6XP1 - chains C and D of the 5 polymer chains in the assembly; structure by X-ray diffraction, 1.75 A resolution.

== Chain C (and D) ==
Molecule: Pyrroline-5-carboxylate reductase 1, mitochondrial
From: Homo sapiens
Notes: EC 1.5.1.2; chain D of this document is another copy of the same molecule, construct and numbering; everything in this record applies to it too
UniProtKB: P32322 (P5CR1_HUMAN); residue numbers follow UniProt; this construct covers 1-300
Sequence (322 residues; row label = number of the first residue in the row; numbers below 1 keep their minus sign (Met-21 is residue -21)):
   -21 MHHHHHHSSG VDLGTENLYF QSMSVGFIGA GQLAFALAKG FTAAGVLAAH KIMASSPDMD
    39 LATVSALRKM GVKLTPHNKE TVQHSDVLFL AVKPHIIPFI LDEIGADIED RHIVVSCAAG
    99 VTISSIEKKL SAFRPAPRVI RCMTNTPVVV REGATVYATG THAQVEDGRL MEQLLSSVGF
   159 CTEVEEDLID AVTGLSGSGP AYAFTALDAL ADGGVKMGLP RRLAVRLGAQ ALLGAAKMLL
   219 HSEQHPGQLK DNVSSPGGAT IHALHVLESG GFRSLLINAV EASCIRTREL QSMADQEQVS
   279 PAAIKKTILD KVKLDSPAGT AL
Not modelled in the structure: -21 to 0, 275-300 (chain D: -21 to -6, 276-300)
Construct notes: initiating methionine (-21); expression tag (-20 to 0)
UniProt features mapped onto this chain:
  - binding site (NADP(+)): Ile6 to Leu11, Ser34, Asn56, Ala69 to Pro72, Cys95 to Ala97
  - binding site (NADPH): Ala8, Gln10, Leu11, Ser34, Asp36, Asn56, Val70, Lys71, Ala97, Asn230
  - binding site (L-proline): Glu164, Ala237, Thr238
  - modified residue: Ser2 (N-acetylserine), Ser278 (Phosphoserine)
  - natural variant: Arg119 (R119G: In ARCL2B; R119H: In ARCL2B), Ala179 (A179T: In ARCL2B), Gly206 (G206R: In ARCL2B; G206W: In ARCL2B), Gly248 (G248E: In ARCL3B), Arg251 (R251H: In ARCL3B), Ala257 (A257T: In ARCL3B), Arg266 (R266Q: In ARCL2B)
  - mutagenesis: Glu221 (E221A: Reduced enzyme activity), Thr238 (T238A: Decreased pyrroline-5-carboxylate reductase activity)
What the authors report for this chain:
  - binding site for (2S)-1,3-thiazolidine-2-carboxylic acid: Val231, Ser233, Thr238

== Chain C / chain D interface ==
Pairs across the interface - 181 pairs, chain C then chain D:
  Gln10(C) - Asn230(D)
  Thr124(C) - Met216(D)  hydrogen bond
  Thr124(C) - Val231(D)
  Pro125(C) - Gly212(D)
  Pro125(C) - Ala213(D)
  Pro125(C) - Met216(D)
  Val127(C) - Met216(D)  hydrophobic
  Val128(C) - Lys215(D)  hydrogen bond (backbone-side chain)
  Glu130(C) - Gln208(D)  hydrogen bond
  Glu130(C) - Leu211(D)
  Glu130(C) - Gly212(D)
  Glu130(C) - Lys215(D)
  Gly131(C) - Gln208(D)
  Ala132(C) - Gln208(D)
  Phe158(C) - Arg204(D)
  Phe158(C) - Leu205(D)  hydrophobic
  Phe158(C) - Gln208(D)
  Leu166(C) - Gly196(D)
  Leu166(C) - Leu197(D)  hydrophobic
  Ala169(C) - Met195(D)
  Ala169(C) - Leu197(D)  hydrophobic
  Val170(C) - Leu197(D)  hydrophobic
  Val170(C) - Leu205(D)  hydrophobic
  Leu173(C) - Leu188(D)
  Leu173(C) - Leu197(D)  hydrophobic
  Leu173(C) - Ala202(D)
  Leu173(C) - Gly206(D)
  Ser174(C) - Leu205(D)
  Ser174(C) - Ala209(D)
  Ser176(C) - Thr238(D)  hydrogen bond
  Pro178(C) - Ala213(D)  hydrophobic
  Ala179(C) - Val231(D)  hydrophobic
  Ala179(C) - Thr238(D)
  Ala179(C) - Leu242(D)
  Tyr180(C) - Leu188(D)  hydrophobic
  Tyr180(C) - Ala241(D)
  Tyr180(C) - Leu245(D)  hydrophobic
  Ala181(C) - Leu210(D)  hydrophobic
  Ala181(C) - Ala213(D)  hydrophobic
  Phe182(C) - Ala213(D)
  Phe182(C) - Met216(D)  hydrophobic
  Phe182(C) - Pro224(D)
  Phe182(C) - Leu227(D)  hydrophobic
  Phe182(C) - Lys228(D)
  Thr183(C) - Leu242(D)
  Thr183(C) - Phe250(D)
  Thr183(C) - Arg251(D)
  Ala184(C) - Phe250(D)
  Ala184(C) - Leu254(D)  hydrophobic
  Leu185(C) - Leu217(D)  hydrophobic
  Asp186(C) - His223(D)  salt bridge
  Asp186(C) - Arg251(D)  salt bridge
  Ala187(C) - Arg251(D)
  Ala187(C) - Ile255(D)
  Leu188(C) - Leu173(D)
  Leu188(C) - Tyr180(D)  hydrophobic
  Leu188(C) - Leu254(D)  hydrophobic
  Leu188(C) - Val258(D)  hydrophobic
  Asp190(C) - Ile255(D)
  Gly191(C) - Ile255(D)
  Gly191(C) - Val258(D)
  Gly192(C) - Val258(D)
  Lys194(C) - Glu259(D)  salt bridge
  Met195(C) - Ala169(D)
  Met195(C) - Glu259(D)
  Met195(C) - Cys262(D)  hydrophobic
  Met195(C) - Arg266(D)
  Gly196(C) - Leu166(D)
  Leu197(C) - Leu166(D)
  Leu197(C) - Ala169(D)  hydrophobic
  Leu197(C) - Val170(D)  hydrophobic
  Leu197(C) - Leu173(D)  hydrophobic
  Arg199(C) - His223(D)
  Arg199(C) - Pro224(D)
  Leu201(C) - Val162(D)  hydrophobic
  Ala202(C) - Leu173(D)
  Arg204(C) - Phe158(D)
  Arg204(C) - Leu218(D)
  Leu205(C) - Phe158(D)  hydrophobic
  Leu205(C) - Val170(D)  hydrophobic
  Leu205(C) - Ser174(D)
  Ala207(C) - Ala214(D)
  Ala207(C) - Leu218(D)  hydrophobic
  Gln208(C) - Glu130(D)  hydrogen bond (side chain-backbone)
  Gln208(C) - Gly131(D)  hydrogen bond (side chain-backbone)
  Gln208(C) - Ala132(D)
  Gln208(C) - Phe158(D)
  Gln208(C) - Leu218(D)
  Leu210(C) - Ala181(D)  hydrophobic
  Leu210(C) - Leu210(D)  hydrophobic
  Leu211(C) - Glu130(D)
  Leu211(C) - Leu211(D)
  Leu211(C) - Ala214(D)
  Leu211(C) - Lys215(D)
  Leu211(C) - Leu218(D)  hydrophobic
  Gly212(C) - Pro125(D)
  Gly212(C) - Glu130(D)
  Ala213(C) - Pro125(D)
  Ala213(C) - Pro178(D)  hydrophobic
  Ala213(C) - Ala181(D)  hydrophobic
  Ala213(C) - Phe182(D)
  Ala214(C) - Ala207(D)
  Ala214(C) - Leu211(D)
  Lys215(C) - Val128(D)  hydrogen bond (side chain-backbone)
  Lys215(C) - Glu130(D)
  Lys215(C) - Leu211(D)
  Met216(C) - Thr124(D)
  Met216(C) - Pro125(D)
  Met216(C) - Val127(D)  hydrophobic
  Met216(C) - Val128(D)  hydrophobic
  Leu217(C) - Leu185(D)  hydrophobic
  Leu218(C) - Arg204(D)
  Leu218(C) - Ala207(D)  hydrophobic
  Leu218(C) - Gln208(D)
  Leu218(C) - Leu211(D)  hydrophobic
  His223(C) - Asp186(D)  salt bridge
  His223(C) - Arg199(D)
  Pro224(C) - Phe182(D)
  Pro224(C) - Arg199(D)
  Leu227(C) - Phe182(D)  hydrophobic
  Lys228(C) - Phe182(D)
  Lys228(C) - Thr183(D)
  Asn230(C) - Gln10(D)
  Val231(C) - Ala179(D)  hydrophobic
  Val231(C) - Phe182(D)  hydrophobic
  Gly235(C) - Arg264(D)  hydrogen bond (backbone-side chain)
  Gly236(C) - Arg264(D)
  Ala237(C) - Ser261(D)
  Ala237(C) - Arg264(D)
  Ala237(C) - Thr265(D)
  Thr238(C) - Ser176(D)  hydrogen bond
  Thr238(C) - Ala179(D)
  His240(C) - Arg264(D)
  Ala241(C) - Tyr180(D)
  Ala241(C) - Ala257(D)
  Ala241(C) - Ser261(D)
  Leu242(C) - Ala179(D)
  Leu242(C) - Thr183(D)
  Val244(C) - Asn256(D)
  Val244(C) - Ala257(D)  hydrophobic
  Leu245(C) - Tyr180(D)  hydrophobic
  Leu245(C) - Leu253(D)
  Leu245(C) - Ala257(D)  hydrophobic
  Gly248(C) - Leu253(D)
  Phe250(C) - Tyr180(D)
  Phe250(C) - Thr183(D)
  Phe250(C) - Ala184(D)
  Phe250(C) - Phe250(D)  hydrophobic
  Phe250(C) - Leu253(D)
  Phe250(C) - Leu254(D)  hydrophobic
  Arg251(C) - Thr183(D)
  Arg251(C) - Asp186(D)  salt bridge
  Arg251(C) - Ala187(D)
  Leu253(C) - Leu245(D)
  Leu253(C) - Gly248(D)
  Leu253(C) - Phe250(D)
  Leu253(C) - Leu253(D)  hydrophobic
  Leu254(C) - Ala184(D)  hydrophobic
  Leu254(C) - Leu188(D)  hydrophobic
  Leu254(C) - Phe250(D)  hydrophobic
  Ile255(C) - Ala187(D)
  Ile255(C) - Asp190(D)
  Asn256(C) - Val244(D)
  Ala257(C) - Ala241(D)
  Ala257(C) - Val244(D)  hydrophobic
  Ala257(C) - Leu245(D)  hydrophobic
  Val258(C) - Leu188(D)  hydrophobic
  Val258(C) - Gly191(D)
  Val258(C) - Gly192(D)
  Glu259(C) - Lys194(D)  salt bridge
  Glu259(C) - Met195(D)
  Ala260(C) - Val244(D)  hydrophobic
  Ser261(C) - Ala237(D)
  Ser261(C) - Ala241(D)
  Cys262(C) - Met195(D)  hydrophobic
  Arg264(C) - Gly235(D)  hydrogen bond (side chain-backbone)
  Arg264(C) - Gly236(D)
  Arg264(C) - Ala237(D)
  Arg264(C) - His240(D)
  Thr265(C) - Ala237(D)
  Arg266(C) - Met195(D)
Other interface residues (no listed pair), chain C (94 interface residues in all): Asn123, Val134, Thr160, Val162, Thr171, Gly177, Pro198, Val203, Gly206, Ala209, His219, Glu246, Gly249, Ile263
Other interface residues (no listed pair), chain D (94 interface residues in all): Asn123, Val134, Thr160, Gly175, Gly177, Pro198, Leu201, Val203, His219, Gly249, Ala260, Ile263, Leu268

== In short ==
Chain C and chain D each contribute 94 residues to their interface; the contacts include 10 hydrogen bonds and
6 salt bridges. Among the polar pairs are Asp186(C)-His223(D), Asp186(C)-Arg251(D) and Lys194(C)-Glu259(D).
From the paper: a binding site for (2S)-1,3-thiazolidine-2-carboxylic acid at Val231(C), Ser233(C) and
Thr238(C).
Chain C and chain D are both Pyrroline-5-carboxylate reductase 1, mitochondrial (Homo sapiens); the structure,
Structure of human PYCR1 complexed with L-thiazolidine-2-carboxylate, was determined by X-ray diffraction,
deposited together with 6XOZ, 6XP0, 6XP2 and 6XP3.
